5SVA - chains Z and m of the 40 polymer chains in the assembly; structure by electron microscopy, 15.30 A resolution (very low resolution: no residue pairs are listed; an interface is given only as per-side residue counts).

== Chain Z ==
Name: DNA repair helicase RAD25
From: Saccharomyces cerevisiae
Notes: EC 3.6.4.12
Reference sequence: Q00578 (RAD25_YEAST); numbering as in UniProt (aligned over 1-843)
Sequence (843 residues; numbered 1 to 843; the number before each row is that of its first residue):
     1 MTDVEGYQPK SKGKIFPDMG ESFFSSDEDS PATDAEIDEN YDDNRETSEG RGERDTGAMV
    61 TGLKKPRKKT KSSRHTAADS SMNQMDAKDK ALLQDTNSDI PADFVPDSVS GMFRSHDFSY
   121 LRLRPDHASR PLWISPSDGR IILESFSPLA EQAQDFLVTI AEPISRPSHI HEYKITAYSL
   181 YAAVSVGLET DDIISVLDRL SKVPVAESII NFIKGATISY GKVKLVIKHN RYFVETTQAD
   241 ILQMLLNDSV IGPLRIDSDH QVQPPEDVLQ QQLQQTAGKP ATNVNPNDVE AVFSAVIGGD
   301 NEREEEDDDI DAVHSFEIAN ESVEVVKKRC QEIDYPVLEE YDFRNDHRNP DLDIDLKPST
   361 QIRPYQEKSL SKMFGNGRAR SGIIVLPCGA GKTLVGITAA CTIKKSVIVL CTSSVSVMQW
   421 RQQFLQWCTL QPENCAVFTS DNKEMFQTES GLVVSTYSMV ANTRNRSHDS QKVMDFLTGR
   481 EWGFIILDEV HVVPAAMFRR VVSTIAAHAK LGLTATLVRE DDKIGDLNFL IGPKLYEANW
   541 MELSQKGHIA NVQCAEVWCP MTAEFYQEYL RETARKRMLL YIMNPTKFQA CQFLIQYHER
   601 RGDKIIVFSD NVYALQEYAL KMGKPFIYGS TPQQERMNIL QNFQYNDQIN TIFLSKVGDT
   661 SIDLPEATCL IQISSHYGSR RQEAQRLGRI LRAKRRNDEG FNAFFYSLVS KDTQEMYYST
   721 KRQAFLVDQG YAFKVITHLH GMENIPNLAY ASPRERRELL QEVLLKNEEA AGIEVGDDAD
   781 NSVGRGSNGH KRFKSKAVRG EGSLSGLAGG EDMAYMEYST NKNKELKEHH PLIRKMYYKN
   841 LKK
Unresolved in the structure: 1-293, 539-548, 745-746, 765-775, 786-843
Curated features (UniProtKB/Swiss-Prot):
  - motif: Lys64 to His75 (Nuclear localization signal), Asp488 to His491 (DEAH box)
  - binding site (ATP): Leu386 to Thr393
  - modified residue: Ser752 (Phosphoserine)
  - natural variant: Trp427 (W427L: In suppressor mutant)
  - mutagenesis: Lys392 (K392R: Lethal in vivo. Defective in translation in vitro), Glu489 (E489Q: Loss of DNA translocase function of TFHII), Val798 to Lys843 (Increased UV sensitivity)

== Chain m ==
Molecule: 108bp HIS4 Promoter Template Strand (+16/-92)
Sequence (108 nucleotides; each row starts with the number of its first residue):
    71 AGCGCAGTTG TGCTATGATA TTTTTATGTA TGTACAACAC ACATCGGAGG TGAATCGAAC
   131 GTTCCATAGC TATTATATAC ACAGCATACT ACTGTTCATG AGTCATAT
Unresolved in the structure: 71-96, 159-178

== Chain Z / chain m interface ==
At this resolution (15 A) residue pairs are not listed: 8 residues of chain Z and 6 of chain m lie at the interface.

== Summary ==
8 residues of chain Z face 6 of chain m across their interface. Curated annotation (UniProt) lists 8
ATP-binding residues and 4 mutagenesis sites on chain Z.
Here chain Z is DNA repair helicase RAD25 (Saccharomyces cerevisiae) and chain m is 108bp HIS4 Promoter
Template Strand (+16/-92). Entry 5SVA (Mediator-RNA Polymerase II Pre-Initiation Complex) was determined by
electron microscopy.
